Entry 9CK7 (electron microscopy, 3.45 A resolution); this record covers chains A and b of the 8 polymer chains in the assembly.

[Chain A]
Protein: Glycoprotein GP1
Organism: Lassa virus Josiah
UniProtKB: P08669 (GLYC_LASSJ); residues 1-259 here = UniProt positions 1-259
Chain sequence (259 residues; each row starts with the number of its first residue):
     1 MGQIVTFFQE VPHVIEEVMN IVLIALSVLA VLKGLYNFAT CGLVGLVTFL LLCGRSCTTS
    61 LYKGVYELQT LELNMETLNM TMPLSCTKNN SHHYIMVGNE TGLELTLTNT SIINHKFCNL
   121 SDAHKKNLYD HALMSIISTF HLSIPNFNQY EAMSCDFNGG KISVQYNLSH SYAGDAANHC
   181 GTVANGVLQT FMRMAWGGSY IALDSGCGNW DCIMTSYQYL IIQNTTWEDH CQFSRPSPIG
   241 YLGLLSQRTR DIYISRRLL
Disordered / not traced: 1-59, 170-178
Sequence notes: conflict Cys207 (Arg in P08669)
Cystine bridges: Cys86-Cys231, Cys118-Cys155, Cys180-Cys212
Covalent attachments: N-acetylglucosamine (NAG) linked to Asn79, Asn89, Asn99, Asn109, Asn167, Asn224; glycan linked to Asn119
Curated features (UniProtKB/Swiss-Prot):
  - binding site (Zn(2+)): Cys57
  - site: Lys33 (Important for GP-C-mediated membrane fusion), Thr58, Thr59 (Cleavage), Leu259 (Cleavage)
  - lipidation: Gly2 (N-myristoyl glycine)
  - glycosylation (N-linked (GlcNAc...) asparagine): Asn79, Asn89, Asn99, Asn109, Asn119, Asn167, Asn224
  - mutagenesis: Gly54 (G54A: No effect on SSP cleavage), Ser56 (S56A: Complete loss of SSP cleavage), Thr58 (T58A: Complete loss of SSP cleavage), Ser60 (S60A: No effect on SSP cleavage)
What the authors report for this chain:
  - post-translational modification sites: Asn79, Asn89

[Chain b]
Protein: Glycoprotein G2
Organism: Lassa virus Josiah
UniProtKB: P08669 (GLYC_LASSJ); numbering as in UniProt (aligned over 260-424)
Chain sequence (420 residues; each row starts with the number of its first residue):
   260 GTFTWTLSDS EGKDTPGGYC LTRWMLIEAE LKCFGNTAVA KCNEKHDEEF CDMLRLFDFN
   320 KQAIQRLKAP AQMSIQLINK AVNALINDQL IMKNHLRDIM CIPYCNYSKY WYLNHTTTGR
   380 TSLPKCWLVS NGSYLNETHF SDDIEQQADN MITEMLQKEY MERQGGSGGS GGSGGSGGSE
   440 KAAKAEEAAR KMEELFKKHK IVAVLRANSV EEAIEKAVAV FAGGVHLIEI TFTVPDADTV
   500 IKALSVLKEK GAIIGAGTVT SVEQCRKAVE SGAEFIVSPH LDEEISQFCK EKGVFYMPGV
   560 MTPTELVKAM KLGHDILKLF PGEVVGPEFV KAMKGPFPNV KFVPTGGVDL DNVCEWFDAG
   620 VLAVGVGDAL VEGDPDEVRE KAKEFVEKIR GCTEGSLEHH HHHHGGLNDI FEAQKIEWHE
Disordered / not traced: 270-277, 328-331, 415-679
Sequence notes: conflict Pro329 (Glu in P08669), Cys360 (Gly in P08669); expression tag (425-679)
Cystine bridges: Cys279-Cys292, Cys301-Cys310, Cys364-Cys385
Covalent attachments: glycan linked to Asn365; N-acetylglucosamine (NAG) linked to Asn373, Asn390, Asn395
Curated features (UniProtKB/Swiss-Prot):
  - glycosylation (N-linked (GlcNAc...) asparagine): Asn365, Asn373, Asn390, Asn395
What the authors report for this chain:
  - post-translational modification sites: Asn365

[How chain A and chain b interact]
Pairs across the interface - 8 pairs, chain A then chain b:
  Ser143(A) - Lys339(b)
  Pro145(A) - Gln335(b)
  Gln189(A) - Gln335(b)  hydrogen bond
  Arg193(A) - Lys339(b)
  Gln247(A) - Lys339(b)
  Arg250(A) - Asn338(b)
  Arg250(A) - Asn342(b)  hydrogen bond
  Asp251(A) - Asn338(b)
Other interface residues (no listed pair), chain A (10 interface residues in all): Asn146, Trp210, Asp211
Other interface residues (no listed pair), chain b (6 interface residues in all): Leu326, Ser333

[Summary]
Chain A and chain b form an interface of 10 and 6 residues respectively, with 2 hydrogen bonds. Polar pairs
include Gln189(A)-Gln335(b) and Arg250(A)-Asn342(b). N-acetylglucosamine is covalently linked to Asn79(A),
Asn89(A), Asn99(A), Asn109(A), Asn167(A) and Asn224(A). N-acetylglucosamine is covalently linked to Asn373(b),
Asn390(b) and Asn395(b). From the paper: modification sites Asn79(A), Asn89(A) and Asn365(b).
Here chain A is Glycoprotein GP1 and chain b is Glycoprotein G2, both from Lassa virus Josiah. Entry 9CK7
(Lineage IV Lassa virus glycoprotein (Josiah) in complex with polyclonal antibody (GPC-A epitope) from rabbit
187) was determined by electron microscopy together with 8TYC, 8TYE, 8VCV, 8VE8, 9CJ7, 9CJ8 and 9CK8 from the
same study.
